PDB entry 4HLG | X-ray diffraction, 2.00 A resolution | chains A and C

== Chain A ==
Name: Tankyrase-2
Source organism: Homo sapiens
Notes: EC 2.4.2.30; fragment: C-terminal fragment
UniProt: Q9H2K2 (TNKS2_HUMAN); residue numbers follow UniProt; this construct covers 946-1113
Amino-acid sequence (191 residues; each row starts with the number of its first residue):
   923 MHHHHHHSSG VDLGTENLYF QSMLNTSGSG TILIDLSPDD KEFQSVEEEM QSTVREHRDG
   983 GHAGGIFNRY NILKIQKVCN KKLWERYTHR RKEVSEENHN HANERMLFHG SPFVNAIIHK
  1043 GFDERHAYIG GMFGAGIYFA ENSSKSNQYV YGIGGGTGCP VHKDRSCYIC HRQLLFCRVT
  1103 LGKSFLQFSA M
Disordered / not traced: 923-951, 1113
Differences from the reference sequence: expression tag (923-945)
Bound ions: Zn2+: C1081, H1084, C1089, C1092
Ligand contacts: 2-(3-hydroxyphenyl)-4H-chromen-4-one (20B): F1030, H1031, G1032, S1033, F1035, H1048, A1049, Y1050, Y1060, F1061, A1062, K1067, S1068, Y1071, I1075
UniProt features mapped onto this chain:
  - binding site (Zn(2+)): C1081, H1084, C1089, C1092
  - mutagenesis: M1054 (M1054V: Loss of activity)

== Chain C ==
Name: Tankyrase-2
Source organism: Homo sapiens
Notes: EC 2.4.2.30; fragment: C-terminal fragment
UniProt: Q9H2K2 (TNKS2_HUMAN); residue numbers follow UniProt; this construct covers 1114-1162
Amino-acid sequence (49 residues; numbered 1114 to 1162; the number before each row is that of its first residue):
  1114 KMAHSPPGHH SVTGRPSVNG LALAEYVIYR GEQAYPEYLI TYQIMRPEG
Disordered / not traced: 1114, 1162

== How chain A and chain C interact ==
Residue-residue contacts (153; chain A residue first):
  L955(A) - L1152(C)  hydrophobic
  E964(A) - Y1151(C)  hydrogen bond
  V968(A) - Y1151(C)
  V968(A) - I1153(C)  hydrophobic
  M972(A) - I1153(C)  hydrophobic
  M972(A) - Y1155(C)  hydrophobic
  R977(A) - N1132(C)
  R977(A) - L1134(C)
  R977(A) - A1135(C)
  R980(A) - V1131(C)
  R980(A) - N1132(C)
  G986(A) - I1157(C)
  I988(A) - P1160(C)
  F989(A) - I1157(C)  hydrophobic
  F989(A) - M1158(C)
  N990(A) - P1160(C)
  R991(A) - M1158(C)  hydrogen bond (backbone-backbone)
  Y992(A) - Y1155(C)  hydrophobic
  Y992(A) - Q1156(C)
  Y992(A) - M1158(C)
  N993(A) - Y1155(C)
  N993(A) - Q1156(C)  hydrogen bond (backbone-backbone)
  N993(A) - M1158(C)
  I994(A) - T1154(C)
  I994(A) - Y1155(C)  hydrophobic
  L995(A) - T1154(C)  hydrogen bond (backbone-backbone)
  L995(A) - Q1156(C)
  K996(A) - L1152(C)
  K996(A) - I1153(C)
  K996(A) - T1154(C)  hydrogen bond (backbone-backbone)
  I997(A) - L1152(C)
  Q998(A) - Y1151(C)
  Q998(A) - L1152(C)  hydrogen bond (backbone-backbone)
  K999(A) - E1150(C)
  K999(A) - Y1151(C)
  V1000(A) - Y1148(C)  hydrogen bond (backbone-side chain)
  V1000(A) - P1149(C)
  V1000(A) - E1150(C)  hydrogen bond (backbone-backbone)
  V1000(A) - L1152(C)
  C1001(A) - Y1148(C)
  N1002(A) - Y1148(C)  hydrogen bond (backbone-side chain)
  L1005(A) - Y1148(C)
  W1006(A) - Y1148(C)
  W1006(A) - E1150(C)
  R1008(A) - E1145(C)
  Y1009(A) - E1145(C)
  Y1009(A) - Q1146(C)
  Y1009(A) - A1147(C)
  Y1009(A) - Y1148(C)
  R1012(A) - R1143(C)
  R1012(A) - E1145(C)
  R1012(A) - Q1146(C)  hydrogen bond
  V1016(A) - H1123(C)
  V1016(A) - Q1146(C)
  E1019(A) - H1123(C)  salt bridge
  R1027(A) - Y1139(C)  hydrogen bond
  L1029(A) - Y1139(C)  hydrophobic
  F1044(A) - G1144(C)
  F1044(A) - A1147(C)  hydrophobic
  E1046(A) - M1115(C)
  A1049(A) - M1115(C)  hydrophobic
  F1055(A) - G1127(C)
  F1055(A) - V1140(C)  hydrophobic
  F1055(A) - Y1142(C)  hydrogen bond (backbone-side chain)
  A1057(A) - M1115(C)
  A1057(A) - A1116(C)  hydrogen bond (backbone-backbone)
  A1057(A) - Y1142(C)
  G1058(A) - M1115(C)
  G1058(A) - V1140(C)
  G1058(A) - I1141(C)
  G1058(A) - Y1142(C)
  I1059(A) - Y1139(C)
  I1059(A) - V1140(C)
  I1059(A) - I1141(C)  hydrogen bond (backbone-backbone)
  I1059(A) - G1144(C)
  Y1060(A) - Y1139(C)
  Y1060(A) - V1140(C)  hydrophobic
  F1061(A) - E1138(C)
  F1061(A) - Y1139(C)  hydrogen bond (backbone-backbone)
  F1061(A) - I1141(C)  hydrophobic
  F1061(A) - A1147(C)  hydrophobic
  E1063(A) - L1136(C)
  E1063(A) - A1137(C)  hydrogen bond (backbone-backbone)
  E1063(A) - Y1139(C)  hydrogen bond
  N1064(A) - A1135(C)
  N1064(A) - L1136(C)  hydrogen bond (side chain-backbone)
  K1067(A) - E1138(C)
  N1069(A) - Y1155(C)  hydrogen bond
  V1072(A) - Y1155(C)
  S1088(A) - I1157(C)
  C1089(A) - I1157(C)
  Y1090(A) - Q1156(C)
  Y1090(A) - I1157(C)
  Y1090(A) - M1158(C)
  Y1090(A) - R1159(C)
  I1091(A) - Q1156(C)  hydrogen bond (backbone-side chain)
  C1092(A) - Q1156(C)
  H1093(A) - Y1155(C)
  H1093(A) - Q1156(C)
  R1094(A) - I1153(C)
  R1094(A) - T1154(C)
  R1094(A) - Y1155(C)  hydrogen bond (backbone-backbone)
  R1094(A) - I1157(C)
  Q1095(A) - L1152(C)
  Q1095(A) - I1153(C)
  Q1095(A) - T1154(C)  hydrogen bond
  Q1095(A) - Y1155(C)
  L1096(A) - Y1151(C)
  L1096(A) - L1152(C)
  L1096(A) - I1153(C)  hydrogen bond (backbone-backbone)
  L1096(A) - Y1155(C)
  L1097(A) - P1149(C)  hydrophobic
  L1097(A) - Y1151(C)
  L1097(A) - L1152(C)  hydrophobic
  F1098(A) - E1150(C)  hydrogen bond (backbone-backbone)
  F1098(A) - Y1151(C)  hydrogen bond (backbone-backbone)
  C1099(A) - Y1148(C)
  C1099(A) - P1149(C)  hydrophobic
  R1100(A) - A1147(C)
  R1100(A) - Y1148(C)  hydrogen bond (backbone-backbone)
  R1100(A) - E1150(C)  salt bridge
  V1101(A) - I1141(C)  hydrophobic
  V1101(A) - Q1146(C)
  T1102(A) - I1141(C)
  T1102(A) - Q1146(C)  hydrogen bond (backbone-backbone)
  L1103(A) - H1123(C)
  L1103(A) - S1124(C)  hydrogen bond (backbone-side chain)
  L1103(A) - Y1139(C)  hydrophobic
  G1104(A) - H1123(C)
  K1105(A) - G1121(C)
  K1105(A) - H1122(C)
  K1105(A) - H1123(C)  hydrogen bond (backbone-backbone)
  K1105(A) - S1124(C)
  S1106(A) - H1122(C)
  S1106(A) - S1124(C)  hydrogen bond
  S1106(A) - V1125(C)
  S1106(A) - T1126(C)  hydrogen bond
  F1107(A) - P1119(C)  hydrophobic
  F1107(A) - H1122(C)
  F1107(A) - S1124(C)  hydrogen bond (backbone-backbone)
  F1107(A) - V1125(C)
  F1107(A) - T1126(C)  hydrogen bond (backbone-backbone)
  L1108(A) - T1126(C)
  L1108(A) - R1128(C)
  Q1109(A) - T1126(C)  hydrogen bond (backbone-backbone)
  Q1109(A) - G1127(C)
  Q1109(A) - R1128(C)  hydrogen bond (backbone-backbone)
  F1110(A) - R1128(C)
  S1111(A) - R1128(C)  hydrogen bond (backbone-backbone)
  S1111(A) - P1129(C)
  S1111(A) - S1130(C)  hydrogen bond (backbone-backbone)
  A1112(A) - S1130(C)
  A1112(A) - V1131(C)  hydrophobic
Other interface residues (no listed pair), chain A (81 interface residues in all): L958, T975, G987, N1020, M1028, F1030, V1036, I1039, I1040, D1045, A1062
Other interface residues (no listed pair), chain C (43 interface residues in all): E1161

== In short ==
The interface between chain A and chain C involves 81 residues on one side and 43 on the other; the contacts
include 37 hydrogen bonds and 2 salt bridges. Polar contacts include E1019(A)-H1123(C), R1100(A)-E1150(C) and
E964(A)-Y1151(C). Ligands of chain A: 2-(3-hydroxyphenyl)-4H-chromen-4-one.
Here chain A is Tankyrase-2 and chain C is Tankyrase-2, both from Homo sapiens. Entry 4HLG (Crystal structure
of Tankyrase 2 in complex with 3'-hydroxyflavone) was determined by X-ray diffraction together with 4HKI,
4HKK, 4HKN, 4HL5, 4HLF, 4HLH and 3 further entries from the same study.
